PDB entry 1J7Y | X-ray diffraction, 1.70 A resolution | chains A and B of the 4 polymer chains in the assembly

Chain A:
Name: Hemoglobin
Organism: Homo sapiens
Notes: fragment: alpha chain
UniProtKB: P69905 (HBA_HUMAN); residues 1-141 here = UniProt positions 1-141
Chain sequence (141 residues; row label = number of the first residue in the row):
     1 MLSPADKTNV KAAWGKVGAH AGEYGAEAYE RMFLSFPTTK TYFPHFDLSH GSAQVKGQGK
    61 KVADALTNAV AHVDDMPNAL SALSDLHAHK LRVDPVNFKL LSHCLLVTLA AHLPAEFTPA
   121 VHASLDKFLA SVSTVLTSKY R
Differences from the reference sequence: engineered mutation M1 (Val in P69905), Y29 (Leu in P69905), Q58 (His in P69905)
Bound ions: heme Fe near H87 (its only coordinating residue here)
Residues lining bound ligands: heme (HEM): Y29, M32, T39, Y42, F43, H45, F46, Q58, K61, V62, A65, L66, L83, L86, H87, L91, V93, N97, F98, L101, L105, V132, L136
Curated features (UniProtKB/Swiss-Prot):
  - site: K61 (Not glycated)

Chain B:
Name: Hemoglobin
Organism: Homo sapiens
Notes: fragment: beta chain
UniProtKB: P68871 (HBB_HUMAN); residues 1-146 here = UniProt positions 1-146
Chain sequence (146 residues; numbered 1 to 146; the number before each row is that of its first residue):
     1 MHLTPEEKSA VTALWGKVNV DEVGGEAYGR LLVVYPWTQR FFESFGDLST PDAVMGNPKV
    61 KAQGKKVLGA FSDGLAHLDN LKGTFATLSE LHCDKLHVDP ENFRLLGNVL VCVLAHHFGK
   121 EFTPPVQAAY QKVVAGVANA LAHKYH
Differences from the reference sequence: engineered mutation M1 (Val in P68871), Y28 (Leu in P68871), Q63 (His in P68871)
Bound ions: heme Fe: H92 (together with carbon monoxide)
Residues lining bound ligands:
  - carbon monoxide (CMO): Y28, Q63, V67, H92
  - heme (HEM): Y28, L31, T38, F41, F42, F45, Q63, K66, V67, A70, F71, F85, L88, L91, H92, L96, V98, N102, F103, L106, V137, L141

How chain A and chain B interact:
Contacting residue pairs (37; chain A residue first):
  E30(A) with P124(B)
  R31(A) with F122(B), hydrogen bond (side chain-backbone); T123(B); P124(B); Q127(B), hydrogen bond
  L34(A) with P124(B), hydrophobic; P125(B); A128(B)
  S35(A) with Q127(B); A128(B); Q131(B)
  F36(A) with Q131(B)
  H103(A) with N108(B); V111(B); Q131(B), hydrogen bond
  C104(A) with Q127(B)
  V107(A) with V111(B), hydrophobic; A115(B); Q127(B)
  A110(A) with C112(B); A115(B); H116(B)
  A111(A) with A115(B); G119(B)
  L113(A) with H116(B)
  P114(A) with H116(B), hydrogen bond (backbone-side chain)
  F117(A) with R30(B), hydrogen bond (backbone-side chain); H116(B)
  T118(A) with R30(B)
  P119(A) with R30(B); V33(B); M55(B), hydrophobic
  H122(A) with R30(B), hydrogen bond; V34(B); C112(B)
  D126(A) with V34(B); Y35(B), hydrogen bond
Also at the interface, not in a pair above, chain A (20 interface residues in all): L106, A120, A123
Also at the interface, not in a pair above, chain B (22 interface residues in all): E26, P51, V109, K120

Overview:
Chain A and chain B form an interface of 20 and 22 residues respectively, with 7 hydrogen bonds. Among the
polar pairs are R31(A)-F122(B), R31(A)-Q127(B) and H103(A)-Q131(B). Bound to chain A: heme. Bound to chain B:
heme and carbon monoxide.
Chain A is Hemoglobin and chain B is Hemoglobin, both from Homo sapiens; the structure, Crystal structure of
partially ligated mutant of HbA, was determined by X-ray diffraction together with 1J7S and 1J7W from the same
study.
